4BWG - chains B and F of the 6 polymer chains in the assembly; structure by X-ray diffraction, 2.60 A resolution.

# Chain B (and F)
Name: Subtilase cytotoxin, subunit B
Source organism: Escherichia coli
Notes: chain F of this document is another copy of the same molecule, construct and numbering; everything in this record applies to it too
UniProt: Q3ZTX8 (Q3ZTX8_ECOLX); residues 1-118 here correspond to UniProt positions 24-141 (UniProt number = residue number + 23)
Chain sequence (120 residues; numbered 1 to 120; the number before each row is that of its first residue):
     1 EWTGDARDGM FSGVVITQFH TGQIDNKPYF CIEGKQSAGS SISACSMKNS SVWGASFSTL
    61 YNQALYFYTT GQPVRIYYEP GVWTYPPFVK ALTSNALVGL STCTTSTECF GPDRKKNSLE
Not modelled in the structure: 1-13, 36-39, 114-120 (chain F: 36-39, 114-120)
Disulfides: C103-C109
Differences from the reference sequence: expression tag (119-120)
Reported in the primary citation:
  - mutagenesis - Y68A, G71D: abolished expression
  - mutagenesis - I16A, T17A, S58A, Y61A, N62A, L65A, T69A: unchanged binding to SUBA
  - mutagenesis - T70A: decreased localization

# Chain B / chain F interface
Pairs across the interface (54; chain B residue first):
  Q18(B) - T102(F)  hydrogen bond
  Q18(B) - T104(F)  hydrogen bond
  Q18(B) - F110(F)
  F19(B) - Q63(F)
  F19(B) - S101(F)
  F19(B) - T102(F)  hydrogen bond (backbone-side chain)
  F19(B) - F110(F)
  H20(B) - Y77(F)
  H20(B) - L100(F)  hydrogen bond (side chain-backbone)
  H20(B) - S101(F)  hydrogen bond
  H20(B) - F110(F)
  H20(B) - P112(F)
  T21(B) - L60(F)
  T21(B) - Q63(F)
  T21(B) - G99(F)
  T21(B) - L100(F)  hydrogen bond (backbone-backbone)
  G22(B) - V98(F)
  Q23(B) - W2(F)
  Q23(B) - T3(F)  hydrogen bond (backbone-backbone)
  Q23(B) - V52(F)  hydrogen bond (side chain-backbone)
  Q23(B) - W53(F)
  Q23(B) - A55(F)
  Q23(B) - S56(F)  hydrogen bond
  Q23(B) - V98(F)
  I24(B) - E1(F)
  I24(B) - W2(F)
  D25(B) - E1(F)  hydrogen bond (backbone-backbone)
  N26(B) - A55(F)
  P28(B) - A55(F)
  P28(B) - S56(F)
  P28(B) - T59(F)
  Y29(B) - W2(F)  hydrogen bond
  Y29(B) - T3(F)
  C31(B) - F110(F)
  I32(B) - F110(F)
  E33(B) - F110(F)
  F57(B) - T59(F)
  Y61(B) - T59(F)
  Y61(B) - N62(F)  hydrogen bond
  Y61(B) - Q63(F)  hydrogen bond
  L65(B) - N62(F)
  L65(B) - Q63(F)
  L65(B) - Y66(F)  hydrophobic
  Y68(B) - Y66(F)
  Y68(B) - Q72(F)  hydrogen bond
  Y68(B) - T102(F)
  T69(B) - Y66(F)  hydrogen bond
  Y85(B) - W2(F)  hydrophobic
  P87(B) - W2(F)
  F88(B) - W2(F)
  A91(B) - W2(F)  hydrophobic
  A91(B) - P112(F)  hydrophobic
  L92(B) - G111(F)
  L92(B) - P112(F)
Interface residues without a listed pair, chain B (26 interface residues in all): T17, S43
Interface residues without a listed pair, chain F (25 interface residues in all): G54, C103

# In short
The interface between chain B and chain F involves 26 residues on one side and 25 on the other, with 15
hydrogen bonds. Polar pairs include Q18(B)-T102(F), Q18(B)-T104(F) and F19(B)-T102(F). The paper reports that
Y68A and G71D of chain B abolish expression; T70A of chain B reduces localization; 10 substitutions were
tested in all.
Chain B and chain F are both Subtilase cytotoxin, subunit B (Escherichia coli); the structure, Structural
basis of subtilase cytotoxin SubAB assembly, was determined by X-ray diffraction.
